PDB entry 5LMO | electron microscopy, 4.30 A resolution (low resolution: residue-level contacts below are approximate; hydrogen-bond / salt-bridge calls are withheld) | chains A and H of the 24 polymer chains in the assembly

[Chain A]
Molecule: 16S rRNA
From: Thermus thermophilus HB8
Sequence (1522 nucleotides; each row starts with the number of its first residue; note: 44 numbers in that range are skipped by the numbering (no residue carries them; nothing is unmodelled there); a row labelled like 189A-189L holds insertion residues (189A, then the next letters in order); numbering starts at 0):
     0 UUUGUUGGAG AGUUUGAUCC UGGCUCAGGG UGAACGCUGG CGGCGUGCCU AAGACAUGCA
    60 AGUCGUGCGG GCCG
    76 CGGGGUUUU
    88 ACUCCG
    96 UGGUCAGCGG CGGACGGGUG AGUAACGCGU GGGU
  129A G
   130 ACCUACCCGG AAGAGGGGGA CAACCCGGGG AAACUCGGGC UAAUCCCCCA UGUGGACCCG
189A-189L CCCCUUGGGGUG
   190 UGUCCAAAGG GCUUU
   216 GCCCGCUUCC GGAUGGGCCC GCGUCCCAUC AGCUAGUUGG UGGGGUAAUG GCCCACCAAG
   276 GCGACGACGG GUAGCCGGUC UGAGAGGAUG GCCGGCCACA GGGGCACUGA GACACGGGCC
   336 CCACUCCUAC GGGAGGCAGC AGUUAGGAAU CUUCCGCAAU GGGCGCAAGC CUGACGGAGC
   396 GACGCCGCUU GGAGGAAGAA GCCCUUCGGG GUGUAAACUC CUGA
   441 ACCCGGGACG AAACCCCC
   460 GA
   470 CGAGGGGA
   479 CUGACGGUAC CGGGGUAA
   498 UAGCGCCGGC CAACUCCGUG CCAGCAGCCG CGGUAAUACG GAGGGCGCGA GCGUUACCCG
   558 GAUUCACUGG GCGUAAAGGG CGUGUAGGCG GCCUGGGGCG UCCCAUGUGA AAGACCACGG
   618 CUCAACCGUG GGGGAGCGUG GGAUACGCUC AGGCUAGACG GUGGGAGAGG GUGGUGGAAU
   678 UCCCGGAGUA GCGGUGAAAU GCGCAGAUAC CGGGAGGAAC GCCGAUGGCG AAGGCAGCCA
   738 CCUGGUCCAC CCGUGACGCU GAGGCGCGAA AGCGUGGGGA GCAAACCGGA UUAGAUACCC
   798 GGGUAGUCCA CGCCCUAAAC GAUGCGCGCU AGGUCUCUGG GUCU
   848 CCUGGGGGCC GAAGCUAACG CGUUAAGCGC GCCGCCUGGG GAGUACGGCC GCAAGGCUGA
   908 AACUCAAAGG AAUUGACGGG GGCCCGCACA AGCGGUGGAG CAUGUGGUUU AAUUCGAAGC
   968 AACGCGAAGA ACCUUACCAG GCCUUGACAU GCUA
 1001A G
  1002 GGAACCCGGG UGAAAGCCUG GGGUGCCCC
1030A-1030D GCGA
  1031 GGGGAGCCCU AGCACAGGUG CUGCAUGGCC GUCGUCAGCU CGUGCCGUGA GGUGUUGGGU
  1091 UAAGUCCCGC AACGAGCGCA ACCCCCGCCG UUAGUUGCCA GCGGUUCGGC CGGGCACUCU
  1151 AACGGGACUG CCCGCG
  1168 AAAGCGGGAG GAAGGAGGGG ACGACGUCUG GUCAGCAUGG CCCUUACGGC CUGGGCGACA
  1228 CACGUGCUAC AAUGCCCACU ACAAAGCGAU GCCACCCGGC AACGGGGAGC UAAUCGCAAA
  1288 AAGGUGGGCC CAGUUCGGAU UGGGGUCUGC AACCCGACCC CAUGAAGCCG GAAUCGCUAG
  1348 UAAUCGCGGA UCAGCC
 1363A A
  1364 UGCCGCGGUG AAUACGUUCC CGGGCCUUGU ACACACCGCC CGUCACGCCA UGGGAGCGGG
  1424 CUCUACCCGA AGUCGCCGG
1442A-1442B GA
  1443 GCCUA
  1452 C
  1456 GGGCAGGCGC CGAGGGUAGG GCCCGUGACU GGGGCGAAGU CGUAACAAGG UAGCUGUACC
  1516 GGAAGGUGCG GCUGGAUCAC CUCCUUUCU
Not modelled in the structure: 0-4, 1533, 1543-1544
Ion coordination: Mg2+ site 1: U20 (shared with 1 residue of chain E); Mg2+ site 2 near G21 (its only coordinating residue here); Mg2+ site 3 near A53 (its only coordinating residue here); Mg2+ site 4 near G107 (its only coordinating residue here); Mg2+ site 5 near A109 (its only coordinating residue here); Mg2+ site 6 near G115 (its only coordinating residue here); Mg2+ site 7: G117, G289; Mg2+ site 8: C121, G124, U125, G126; Mg2+ site 9: G251, A270; Mg2+ site 10: U252, C267; Mg2+ site 11 near U287 (its only coordinating residue here); Mg2+ site 12 near G299 (its only coordinating residue here); 38 more Mg2+ sites not listed
Small-molecule neighbours: adenosine-5'-monophosphate / guanosine-5'-monophosphate / uridine-5'-monophosphate: U788, U789, A790, G926, C1054, C1400, G1497, U1498, U1506

[Chain H]
Name: 30S ribosomal protein S8
From: Thermus thermophilus (strain HB8 / ATCC 27634 / DSM 579)
UniProt: Q5SHQ2 (RS8_THET8); numbering as in UniProt (aligned over 1-138)
Chain sequence (138 residues; row label = number of the first residue in the row):
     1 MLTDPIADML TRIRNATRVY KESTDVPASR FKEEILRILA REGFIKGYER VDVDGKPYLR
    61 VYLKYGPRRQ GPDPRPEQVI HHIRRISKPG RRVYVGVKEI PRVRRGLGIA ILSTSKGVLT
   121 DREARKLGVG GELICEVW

[How chain A and chain H interact]
Pairs across the interface (70):
  C564(A) / Arg-91(H)
  C586(A) / Gly-90(H)
  G587(A) / Met-1(H)
  G587(A) / Thr-3(H)
  G587(A) / Pro-89(H)
  G587(A) / Arg-92(H)
  G588(A) / Pro-5(H)
  C589(A) / Pro-5(H)
  C589(A) / Ala-28(H)
  C589(A) / Ser-29(H)
  C590(A) / Ser-29(H)
  C590(A) / Arg-30(H)
  U591(A) / Arg-30(H)
  G597(A) / Tyr-94(H)
  U598(A) / Tyr-94(H)
  C599(A) / Val-95(H)
  C599(A) / Gly-96(H)
  C599(A) / Val-129(H)
  C599(A) / Gly-130(H)
  C599(A) / Gly-131(H)
  C600(A) / Gly-96(H)
  C600(A) / Val-97(H)
  C600(A) / Gly-128(H)
  C600(A) / Val-129(H)
  C600(A) / Gly-130(H)
  G631(A) / Lys-98(H)
  A640(A) / Ser-115(H)
  U641(A) / Ser-115(H)
  A642(A) / Ser-113(H)
  A642(A) / Thr-114(H)
  A642(A) / Ser-115(H)
  A642(A) / Gly-117(H)
  A642(A) / Val-118(H)
  C643(A) / Phe-31(H)
  C643(A) / Ser-113(H)
  C643(A) / Glu-132(H)
  A653(A) / Lys-56(H)
  A653(A) / Pro-57(H)
  G755(A) / Met-1(H)
  G823(A) / Met-1(H)
  C824(A) / Met-1(H)
  C824(A) / Leu-2(H)
  G825(A) / Asp-8(H)
  G825(A) / Thr-11(H)
  G825(A) / Arg-12(H)
  C826(A) / Arg-12(H)
  C826(A) / Asn-15(H)
  U827(A) / Asn-15(H)
  U827(A) / Val-19(H)
  U827(A) / Lys-21(H)
  U827(A) / Thr-24(H)
  A828(A) / Val-19(H)
  A828(A) / Lys-21(H)
  A860(A) / Arg-18(H)
  A860(A) / Val-19(H)
  A860(A) / Arg-75(H)
  G861(A) / Arg-75(H)
  G874(A) / Asn-15(H)
  C875(A) / Thr-11(H)
  C875(A) / Arg-14(H)
  C875(A) / Asn-15(H)
  G876(A) / Thr-11(H)
  G876(A) / Arg-14(H)
  C877(A) / Thr-3(H)
  C877(A) / Arg-85(H)
  C877(A) / Lys-88(H)
  C877(A) / Pro-89(H)
  G878(A) / Thr-3(H)
  G878(A) / Lys-88(H)
  G878(A) / Pro-89(H)
Interface residues without a listed pair, chain A (35 interface residues in all): U565, C601, A859, C879
Interface residues without a listed pair, chain H (45 interface residues in all): Asp-4, Ala-7, Gly-55, Lys-116

[Overview]
Chain A and chain H form an interface of 35 and 45 residues respectively. Chain A binds
adenosine-5'-monophosphate / guanosine-5'-monophosphate / uridine-5'-monophosphate. The Mg2+ site 7 is built
by G117(A) and G289(A). C121(A), G124(A), U125(A) and G126(A) form the Mg2+ site 8.
Chain A is 16S rRNA (Thermus thermophilus HB8) and chain H is 30S ribosomal protein S8 (Thermus thermophilus
(strain HB8 / ATCC 27634 / DSM 579)); the structure, Structure of bacterial 30S-IF1-IF3-mRNA translation
pre-initiation complex (state-1B), was determined by electron microscopy, deposited together with 5LMN, 5LMP,
5LMQ, 5LMR, 5LMS, 5LMT, 5LMU and 5LMV.
